Entry 8WO0 (electron microscopy, 8.00 A resolution (low resolution: residue-level contacts below are approximate; hydrogen-bond / salt-bridge calls are withheld)); this record covers chains K and C of the 10 polymer chains in the assembly.

== Chain K (and C) ==
Protein: Non-structural protein 1
Source organism: Zika virus
Notes: chain C of this document is another copy of the same molecule, construct and numbering; everything in this record applies to it too
UniProt: Q32ZE1 (POLG_ZIKV); residues 1-352 here correspond to UniProt positions 791-1142 (UniProt number = residue number + 790)
Sequence (358 residues; row label = number of the first residue in the row):
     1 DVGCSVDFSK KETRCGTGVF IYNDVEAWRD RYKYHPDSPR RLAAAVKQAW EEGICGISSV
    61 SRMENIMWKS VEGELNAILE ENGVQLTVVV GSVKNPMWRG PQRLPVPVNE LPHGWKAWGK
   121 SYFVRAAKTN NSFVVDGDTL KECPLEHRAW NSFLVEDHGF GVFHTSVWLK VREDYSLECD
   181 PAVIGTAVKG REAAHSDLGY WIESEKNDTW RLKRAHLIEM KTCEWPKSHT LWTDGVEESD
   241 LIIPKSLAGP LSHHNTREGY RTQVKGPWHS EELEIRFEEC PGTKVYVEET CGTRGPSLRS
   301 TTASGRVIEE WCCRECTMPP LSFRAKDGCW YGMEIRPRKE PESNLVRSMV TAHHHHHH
Not modelled in the structure: 353-358
Sequence notes: expression tag (353-358)
UniProt features mapped onto this chain:
  - site: A352 (Cleavage)
  - glycosylation (N-linked (GlcNAc...) asparagine): N130, N207
Disulfides: C55-C143, C179-C223, C280-C329, C291-C312, C313-C316
Covalently attached groups: N-acetylglucosamine (NAG) linked to N207

== Chain K / chain C interface ==
Residue-residue contacts (5):
  E26(K) with F163(C)
  R29(K) with D30(C)
  D30(K) with D30(C)
  F163(K) with E26(C)
  H164(K) with W28(C)

== Summary ==
5 residues of chain K and 4 residues of chain C are in contact. Covalently linked N-acetylglucosamine: at
N207(K).
Both chains are Non-structural protein 1 (Zika virus). Entry 8WO0 (CryoEM structure of ZIKV rsNS1 filament)
was determined by electron microscopy, deposited together with 8WN8.
